6WFT - chains e and f of the 60 polymer chains in the assembly; structure by electron microscopy, 3.03 A resolution.

[Chain e (and f)]
Molecule: VP1 capsid
Source organism: Bat adeno-associated virus
Notes: chain f of this document is another copy of the same molecule, construct and numbering; everything in this record applies to it too
Reference sequence: A0A2Z4K548 (A0A2Z4K548_9VIRU); residues 209-721 here = UniProt positions 209-721
Amino-acid sequence (513 residues; each row starts with the number of its first residue):
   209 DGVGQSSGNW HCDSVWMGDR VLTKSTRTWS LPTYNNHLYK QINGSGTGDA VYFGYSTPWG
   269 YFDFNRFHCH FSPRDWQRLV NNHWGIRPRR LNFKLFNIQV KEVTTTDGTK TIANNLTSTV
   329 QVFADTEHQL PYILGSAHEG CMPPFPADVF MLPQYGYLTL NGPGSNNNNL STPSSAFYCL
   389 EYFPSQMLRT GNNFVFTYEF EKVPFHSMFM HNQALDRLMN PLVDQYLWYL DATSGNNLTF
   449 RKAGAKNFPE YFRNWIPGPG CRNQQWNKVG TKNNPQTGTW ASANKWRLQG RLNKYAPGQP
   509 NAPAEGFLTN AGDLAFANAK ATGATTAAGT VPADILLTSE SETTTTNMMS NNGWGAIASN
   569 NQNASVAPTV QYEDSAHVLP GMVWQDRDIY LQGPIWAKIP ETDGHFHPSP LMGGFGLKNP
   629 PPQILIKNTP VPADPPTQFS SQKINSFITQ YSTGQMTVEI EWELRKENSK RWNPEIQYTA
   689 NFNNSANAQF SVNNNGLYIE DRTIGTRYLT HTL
Residues lining bound ligands:
  - 2'-deoxyadenosine-5'-monophosphate (D5M), molecule 1: Pro412, Ile607, His615, Pro616, Ser617, Gly622, Phe623, Gly624
  - 2'-deoxyadenosine-5'-monophosphate (D5M), molecule 2: Asp611, Gly612, His613
What the authors report for this chain:
  - binding site for 2'-deoxyadenosine-5'-monophosphate: Pro412, His615, Pro616

[Chain e / chain f interface]
Residue-residue contacts (62):
  Asp221(e) with Lys678(f)
  Ser280(e) with Trp680(f)
  Pro281(e) with Trp680(f); Pro682(f)
  Arg282(e) with Arg679(f); Trp680(f), hydrogen bond (backbone-backbone); Asn681(f); Glu683(f), salt bridge
  Gln285(e) with Pro682(f); Glu683(f), hydrogen bond (side chain-backbone); Gln685(f), hydrogen bond
  Arg286(e) with Glu675(f), salt bridge; Ser677(f), hydrogen bond (side chain-backbone)
  Asn289(e) with Gln685(f)
  Asn290(e) with Asn290(f), hydrogen bond
  Pro352(e) with Trp680(f)
  Pro354(e) with Trp680(f)
  Glu675(e) with Arg286(f), salt bridge
  Ser677(e) with Arg286(f), hydrogen bond (backbone-side chain)
  Lys678(e) with Asp221(f)
  Arg679(e) with Arg282(f)
  Trp680(e) with Ser280(f); Pro281(f); Arg282(f), hydrogen bond (backbone-backbone); Pro352(f); Pro354(f); Phe698(f); Tyr706(f), hydrogen bond
  Asn681(e) with Arg282(f); Gln697(f); Phe698(f)
  Pro682(e) with Pro281(f); Gln285(f); Tyr686(f); Ala688(f); Phe698(f)
  Glu683(e) with Arg282(f), salt bridge; Gln285(f), hydrogen bond (backbone-side chain); Thr687(f); Ala688(f), hydrogen bond (backbone-backbone)
  Ile684(e) with Thr687(f); Ala688(f); Phe690(f), hydrophobic
  Gln685(e) with Gln285(f), hydrogen bond; Asn289(f); Tyr686(f); Thr687(f), hydrogen bond (backbone-side chain)
  Tyr686(e) with Pro682(f); Gln685(f)
  Thr687(e) with Glu683(f); Ile684(f); Gln685(f), hydrogen bond (side chain-backbone)
  Ala688(e) with Pro682(f); Glu683(f), hydrogen bond (backbone-backbone); Ile684(f)
  Phe690(e) with Ile684(f), hydrophobic; Gln685(f)
  Gln697(e) with Asn681(f)
  Phe698(e) with Trp680(f); Asn681(f); Pro682(f)
  Tyr706(e) with Trp680(f), hydrogen bond
Other interface residues (no listed pair), chain e (30 interface residues in all): Phe353, Ala696, Leu717
Other interface residues (no listed pair), chain f (29 interface residues in all): Phe353, Leu717

[In short]
The interface between chain e and chain f involves 30 residues on one side and 29 on the other; the contacts
include 15 hydrogen bonds and 4 salt bridges. Polar pairs include Arg282(e)-Glu683(f), Arg286(e)-Glu675(f) and
Gln285(e)-Glu683(f). Chain e binds 2'-deoxyadenosine-5'-monophosphate. From the paper: a binding site for
2'-deoxyadenosine-5'-monophosphate at Pro412(e), His615(e) and Pro616(e).
Both chains are VP1 capsid (Bat adeno-associated virus). Entry 6WFT (BatAAV-10HB - genome-containing
particles) was determined by electron microscopy, deposited together with 6WFU.
